Entry 2AE1 (X-ray diffraction, 2.30 A resolution); this record covers chain A.

# Chain A
Protein: Tropinone reductase-II
From: Datura stramonium
Notes: EC 1.1.1.236
UniProtKB: P50163 (TRN2_DATST); residue numbers follow UniProt; this construct covers 1-260
Amino-acid sequence (260 residues; each row starts with the number of its first residue):
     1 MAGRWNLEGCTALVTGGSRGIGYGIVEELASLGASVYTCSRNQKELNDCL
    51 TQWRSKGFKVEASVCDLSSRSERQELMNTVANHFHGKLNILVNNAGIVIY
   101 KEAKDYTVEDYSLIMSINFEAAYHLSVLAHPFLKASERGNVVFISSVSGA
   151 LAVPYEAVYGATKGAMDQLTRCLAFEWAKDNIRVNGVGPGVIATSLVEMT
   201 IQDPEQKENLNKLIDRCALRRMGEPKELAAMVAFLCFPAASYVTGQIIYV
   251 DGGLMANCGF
Unresolved in the structure: 1, 195-201
Disulfide bonds: Cys39-Cys65
UniProt features mapped onto this chain:
  - active site: Tyr159 (Proton acceptor)
  - binding site (NADP(+)): Ile192 to Leu196
  - binding site (substrate): Ser146
From the paper describing this entry:
  - conformationally variable residues (side-chain flip): Arg19, Arg41
  - specificity-determining residues: Tyr100, Glu156 (proposed by the authors, not directly observed)

# Summary
Curated annotation (UniProt) lists active-site residue Tyr159, 5 NADP+-binding residues and substrate-binding
residue Ser146. The paper reports specificity determinants Tyr100 and Glu156; conformational variability at
Arg19 and Arg41.
Chain A is Tropinone reductase-II (Datura stramonium); the structure, Tropinone reductase-II, was determined
by X-ray diffraction (same publication as 1AE1).
